9GA4 - chains B and C of the 6 polymer chains in the assembly; structure by electron microscopy, 3.70 A resolution.

== Chain B ==
Name: UvrABC system protein A
Source organism: Mycobacterium tuberculosis
UniProt: P9WQK7 (UVRA_MYCTU); numbering as in UniProt (aligned over 1-972)
Sequence (993 residues; row label = number of the first residue in the row; numbers below 1 keep their minus sign (Met-20 is residue -20)):
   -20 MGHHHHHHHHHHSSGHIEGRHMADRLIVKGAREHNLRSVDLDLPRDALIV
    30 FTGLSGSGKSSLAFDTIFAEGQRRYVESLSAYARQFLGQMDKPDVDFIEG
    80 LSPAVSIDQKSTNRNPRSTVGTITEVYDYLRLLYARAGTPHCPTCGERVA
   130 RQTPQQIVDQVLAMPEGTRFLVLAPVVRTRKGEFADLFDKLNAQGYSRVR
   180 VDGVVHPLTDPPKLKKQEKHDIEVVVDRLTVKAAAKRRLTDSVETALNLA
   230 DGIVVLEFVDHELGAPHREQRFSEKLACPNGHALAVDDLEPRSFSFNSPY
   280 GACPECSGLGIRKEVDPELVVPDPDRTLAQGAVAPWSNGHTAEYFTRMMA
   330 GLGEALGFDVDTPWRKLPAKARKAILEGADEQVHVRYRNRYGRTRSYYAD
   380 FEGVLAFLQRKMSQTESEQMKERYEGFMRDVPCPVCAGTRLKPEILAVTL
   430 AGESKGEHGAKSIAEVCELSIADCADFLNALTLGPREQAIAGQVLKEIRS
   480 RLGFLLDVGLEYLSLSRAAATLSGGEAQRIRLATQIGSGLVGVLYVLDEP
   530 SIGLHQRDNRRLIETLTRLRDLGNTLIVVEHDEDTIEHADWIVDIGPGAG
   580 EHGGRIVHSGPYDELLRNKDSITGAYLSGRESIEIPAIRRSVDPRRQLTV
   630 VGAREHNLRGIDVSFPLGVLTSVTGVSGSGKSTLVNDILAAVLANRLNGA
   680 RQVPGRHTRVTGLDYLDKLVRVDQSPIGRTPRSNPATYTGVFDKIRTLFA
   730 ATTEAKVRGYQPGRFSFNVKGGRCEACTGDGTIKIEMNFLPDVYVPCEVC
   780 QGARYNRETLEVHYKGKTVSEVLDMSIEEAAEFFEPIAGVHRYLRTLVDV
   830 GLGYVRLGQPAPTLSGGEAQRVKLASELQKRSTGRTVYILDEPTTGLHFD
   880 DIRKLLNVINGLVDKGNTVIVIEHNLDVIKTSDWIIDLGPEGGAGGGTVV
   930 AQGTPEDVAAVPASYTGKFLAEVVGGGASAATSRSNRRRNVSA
Not modelled in the structure: -20 to 0, 61-74, 122-132, 252-266, 954-972
Construct notes: initiating methionine (-20); expression tag (-19 to 0)
Bound ions: Zn2+ site 1: Cys282, Cys285, Cys412, Cys415; Zn2+ site 2: Cys753, Cys756, Cys776, Cys779

== Chain C ==
Name: UvrABC system protein B
Source organism: Mycobacterium tuberculosis
UniProt: P9WFC7 (UVRB_MYCTU); residues 0-697 here correspond to UniProt positions 22-719 (UniProt number = residue number + 22)
Sequence (720 residues; each row starts with the number of its first residue; numbers below 1 keep their minus sign (Met-22 is residue -22)):
   -22 MGHHHHHHHHHHSSGHIEGRHMVRAGGHFEVVSPHAPAGDQPAAIDELER
    28 RINAGERDVVLLGATGTGKSATTAWLIERLQRPTLVMAPNKTLAAQLANE
    78 LREMLPHNAVEYFVSYYDYYQPEAYIAQTDTYIEKDSSINDDVERLRHSA
   128 TSALLSRRDVVVVASVSCIYGLGTPQSYLDRSVELKVGEEVPRDGLLRLL
   178 VDVQYTRNDMSFTRGSFRVRGDTVEIIPSYEELAVRIEFFGDEIEALYYL
   228 HPLTGEVIRQVDSLRIFPATHYVAGPERMAHAVSAIEEELAERLAELESQ
   278 GKLLEAQRLRMRTNYDIEMMRQVGFCSGIENYSRHIDGRGPGTPPATLLD
   328 YFPEDFLLVIDESHVTVPQIGGMYEGDISRKRNLVEYGFRLPSACDNRPL
   378 TWEEFADRIGQTVYLSATPGPYELSQTGGEFVEQVIRPTGLVDPKVVVKP
   428 TKGQIDDLIGEIRTRADADQRVLVTTLTKKMAEDLTDYLLEMGIRVRYLH
   478 SEVDTLRRVELLRQLRLGDYDVLVGINLLREGLDLPEVSLVAILDADKEG
   528 FLRSSRSLIQTIGRAARNVSGEVHMYADKITDSMREAIDETERRRAKQIA
   578 YNEANGIDPQPLRKKIADILDQVYREADDTAVVEVGGSGRNASRGRRAQG
   628 EPGRAVSAGVFEGRDTSAMPRAELADLIKDLTAQMMAAARDLQFELAARF
   678 RDEIADLKRELRGMDAAGLK
Not modelled in the structure: -22 to 0, 590-697
Construct notes: initiating methionine (-22); expression tag (-21 to -1)

== Interface between chain B and chain C ==
Contacting residue pairs (29; chain B residue first):
  Ala172(B) - Arg195(C)
  Gln173(B) - Arg195(C)
  Gln173(B) - Arg197(C)
  Gly174(B) - Arg197(C)
  Tyr175(B) - Arg197(C)
  Tyr175(B) - Thr200(C)
  Ser176(B) - Thr200(C)  hydrogen bond
  Ser176(B) - Glu215(C)
  Arg177(B) - Glu215(C)  salt bridge
  Val205(B) - Arg197(C)
  Val205(B) - Gly198(C)
  Val205(B) - Asp199(C)
  Asp206(B) - Asp199(C)
  Arg207(B) - Asp199(C)  hydrogen bond (backbone-side chain)
  Arg207(B) - Phe217(C)
  Leu208(B) - Asp199(C)  hydrogen bond (backbone-side chain)
  Lys211(B) - Gly218(C)
  Arg216(B) - Arg170(C)  hydrogen bond (backbone-side chain)
  Arg217(B) - Arg170(C)
  Arg217(B) - Asp199(C)  salt bridge
  Arg217(B) - Gly218(C)
  Asp220(B) - Arg170(C)  salt bridge
  Asp220(B) - Arg184(C)  salt bridge
  Asp220(B) - Val196(C)
  Asp220(B) - Gly198(C)
  Ser221(B) - Asp199(C)
  Thr224(B) - Arg197(C)  hydrogen bond
  Ala225(B) - Arg197(C)
  Leu228(B) - Arg197(C)
Also at the interface, not in a pair above, chain B (19 interface residues in all): Asn171
Also at the interface, not in a pair above, chain C (17 interface residues in all): Glu202, Phe216, Leu227, Pro229, Leu230, Gly232

== Overview ==
19 residues of chain B and 17 residues of chain C are in contact; the contacts include 5 hydrogen bonds and 4
salt bridges. Polar pairs include Arg177(B)-Glu215(C), Arg217(B)-Asp199(C) and Asp220(B)-Arg170(C). Cys282(B),
Cys285(B), Cys412(B) and Cys415(B) coordinate Zn2+ site 1.
Here chain B is UvrABC system protein A and chain C is UvrABC system protein B, both from Mycobacterium
tuberculosis. Entry 9GA4 (MtUvrA2UvrB2 bound to damaged oligonucleotide) was determined by electron microscopy
together with 9GA2, 9GA3 and 9GA5 from the same study.
